PDB entry 7POR | X-ray diffraction, 2.26 A resolution | chain A

== Chain A ==
Molecule: Phosphatidylinositol 4,5-bisphosphate 3-kinase catalytic subunit delta isoform
Organism: Mus musculus
Notes: EC 2.7.1.153
Reference sequence: O35904 (PK3CD_MOUSE); the construct has insertions or renumbered stretches relative to UniProt, so the offset changes along the chain: 106-507 = UniProt 106-507; 509-1044 = UniProt 508-1043
Chain sequence (940 residues; row label = number of the first residue in the row):
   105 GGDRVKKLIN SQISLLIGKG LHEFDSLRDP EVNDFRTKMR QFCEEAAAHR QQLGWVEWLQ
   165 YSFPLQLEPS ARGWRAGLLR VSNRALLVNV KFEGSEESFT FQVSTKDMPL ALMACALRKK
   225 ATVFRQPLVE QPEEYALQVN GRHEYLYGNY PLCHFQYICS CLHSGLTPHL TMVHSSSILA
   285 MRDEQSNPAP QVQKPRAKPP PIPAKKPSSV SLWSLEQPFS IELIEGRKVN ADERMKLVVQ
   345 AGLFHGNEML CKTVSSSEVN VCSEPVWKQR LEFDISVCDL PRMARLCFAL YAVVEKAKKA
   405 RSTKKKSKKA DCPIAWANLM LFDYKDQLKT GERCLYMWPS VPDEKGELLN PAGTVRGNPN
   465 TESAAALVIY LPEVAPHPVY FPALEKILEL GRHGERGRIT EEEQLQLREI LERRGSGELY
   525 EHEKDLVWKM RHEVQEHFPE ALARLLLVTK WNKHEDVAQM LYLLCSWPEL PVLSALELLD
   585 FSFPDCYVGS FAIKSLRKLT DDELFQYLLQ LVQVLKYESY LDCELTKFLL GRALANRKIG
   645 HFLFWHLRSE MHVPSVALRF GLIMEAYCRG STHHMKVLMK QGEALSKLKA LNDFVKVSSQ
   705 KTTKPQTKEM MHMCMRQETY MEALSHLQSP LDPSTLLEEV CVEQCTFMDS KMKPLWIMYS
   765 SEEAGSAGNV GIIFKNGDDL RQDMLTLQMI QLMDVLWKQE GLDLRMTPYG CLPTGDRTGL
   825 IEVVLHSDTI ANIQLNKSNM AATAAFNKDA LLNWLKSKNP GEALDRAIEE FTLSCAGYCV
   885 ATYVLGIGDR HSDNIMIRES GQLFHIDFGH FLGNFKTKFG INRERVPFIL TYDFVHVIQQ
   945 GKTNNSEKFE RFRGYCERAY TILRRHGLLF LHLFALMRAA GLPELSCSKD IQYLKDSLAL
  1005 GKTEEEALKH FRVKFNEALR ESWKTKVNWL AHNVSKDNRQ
Not modelled in the structure: 105-107, 178-186, 294-314, 399-414, 445-451, 501, 518-520, 846, 919-926, 1033-1044
Sequence notes: expression tag (105); insertion (508)
Swiss-Prot annotation at these positions:
  - region: Phe751 to Lys757 (G-loop), Gly890 to Asn898 (Catalytic loop), His909 to Thr935 (Activation loop)
  - modified residue: Tyr524 (Phosphotyrosine), Ser1039 (Phosphoserine)
Residues lining bound ligands: 7XH (N-[2-[2-fluoranyl-4-[(4-propan-2-ylpiperazin-1-yl)methyl]phenyl]pyridin-4-yl]-2-methoxy-5-morpholin-4-yl-pyridine-3-sulfonamide): Thr750, Met752, Pro758, Trp760, Ile777, Lys779, Asp787, Tyr813, Ile825, Glu826, Val827, Val828, Ser831, Asp832, Thr833, Asn836, Asp897, Met900, Phe908, Ile910, Asp911

== Overview ==
Chain A binds compound 7XH.
Chain A is Phosphatidylinositol 4,5-bisphosphate 3-kinase catalytic subunit delta isoform (Mus musculus); the
structure, PI3 kinase delta in complex with
N-[2-(2-fluoro-4-{[4-(propan-2-yl)piperazin-1-yl]methyl}phenyl)pyridin-4-yl]-2-methoxy-5-(morpholin-4-yl)pyridine-3-sulfonamide,
was determined by X-ray diffraction (same publication as 7POP, 7POS and 7POT).
